PDB entry 6G1D | X-ray diffraction, 1.99 A resolution | chains B and A of the 4 polymer chains in the assembly

[Chain B]
Molecule: Hydrogen peroxide-inducible genes activator
From: Corynebacterium glutamicum
UniProtKB: A0A2H5I9R9 (A0A2H5I9R9_CORGT); residue numbers follow UniProt; this construct covers 1-61, 63-327
Sequence (329 residues; row label = number of the first residue in the row; note: 1 number in that range is skipped by the numbering (no residue carries it; nothing is unmodelled there); numbers below 1 keep their minus sign (Ser-1 is residue -1)):
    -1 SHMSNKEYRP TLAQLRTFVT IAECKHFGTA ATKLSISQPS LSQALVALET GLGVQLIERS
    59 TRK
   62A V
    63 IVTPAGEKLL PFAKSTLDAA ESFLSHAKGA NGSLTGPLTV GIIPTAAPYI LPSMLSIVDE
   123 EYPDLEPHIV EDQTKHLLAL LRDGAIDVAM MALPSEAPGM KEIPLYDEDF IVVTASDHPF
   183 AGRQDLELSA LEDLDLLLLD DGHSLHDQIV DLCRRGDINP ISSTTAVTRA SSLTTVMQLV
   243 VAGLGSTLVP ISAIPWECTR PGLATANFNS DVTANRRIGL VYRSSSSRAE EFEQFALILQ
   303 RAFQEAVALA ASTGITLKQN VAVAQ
Disordered / not traced: -1 to 3, 58-59, 221-227, 326-327
Construct notes: expression tag (-1 to 0); engineered mutation Ser206 (Cys in A0A2H5I9R9)
Reported in the primary citation:
  - binding site for sulfate ion: Thr107, His205, Ser206
  - mutagenesis - T107V, C206S: abolished catalytic activity
  - mutagenesis - T136V, H205A, R278Q: decreased catalytic activity
  - mutagenesis - C215S: unchanged catalytic activity
  - catalytic residues: Thr107, Thr136
  - catalytic residues: Arg278 (proposed by the authors, not directly observed)

[Chain A]
Molecule: Hydrogen peroxide-inducible genes activator
From: Corynebacterium glutamicum
UniProtKB: A0A2H5I9R9 (A0A2H5I9R9_CORGT); residue numbers follow UniProt; this construct covers 1-327
Sequence (329 residues; numbered -1 to 327; the number before each row is that of its first residue; numbers below 1 keep their minus sign (Ser-1 is residue -1)):
    -1 SHMSNKEYRP TLAQLRTFVT IAECKHFGTA ATKLSISQPS LSQALVALET GLGVQLIERS
    59 TRKVIVTPAG EKLLPFAKST LDAAESFLSH AKGANGSLTG PLTVGIIPTA APYILPSMLS
   119 IVDEEYPDLE PHIVEDQTKH LLALLRDGAI DVAMMALPSE APGMKEIPLY DEDFIVVTAS
   179 DHPFAGRQDL ELSALEDLDL LLLDDGHSLH DQIVDLCRRG DINPISSTTA VTRASSLTTV
   239 MQLVVAGLGS TLVPISAIPW ECTRPGLATA NFNSDVTANR RIGLVYRSSS SRAEEFEQFA
   299 LILQRAFQEA VALAASTGIT LKQNVAVAQ
Disordered / not traced: -1 to 2, 223-227, 323-327
Construct notes: expression tag (-1 to 0); engineered mutation Ser206 (Cys in A0A2H5I9R9)
Bound ions: Na+ near Glu123 (its only coordinating residue here)
Residues lining bound ligands: formyl group (FOR): Pro166, Leu167, Tyr168, Arg279
Reported in the primary citation:
  - binding site for sulfate ion: Thr107, His205, Ser206
  - contacts within the chain: Thr107-Arg278 (hydrogen bond), Ser206-Arg278 (water-mediated contact)
  - mutagenesis - T107V, C206S: abolished catalytic activity
  - mutagenesis - T136V, H205A, R278Q: decreased catalytic activity
  - mutagenesis - C215S: unchanged catalytic activity
  - catalytic residues: Thr107, Thr136
  - catalytic residues: Arg278 (proposed by the authors, not directly observed)

[How chain B and chain A interact]
Residue-residue contacts (67; chain B residue first):
  Tyr6(B) with Leu86(A)
  Arg7(B) with Arg14(A); Glu83(A), salt bridge
  Pro8(B) with Leu10(A); Phe85(A), hydrophobic
  Leu10(B) with Pro8(A); Leu10(A), hydrophobic
  Leu13(B) with Phe85(A), hydrophobic
  Arg14(B) with Arg7(A)
  Leu50(B) with Phe85(A), hydrophobic; Leu86(A), hydrophobic; Ala89(A), hydrophobic
  Val52(B) with Ala89(A)
  Val64(B) with Ser289(A), hydrogen bond (backbone-side chain)
  Thr65(B) with Ser289(A)
  Pro66(B) with Ser289(A)
  Ala67(B) with Ala92(A); Asn93(A)
  Glu69(B) with Ser288(A), hydrogen bond; Ser289(A), hydrogen bond; Arg290(A)
  Lys70(B) with Ala92(A), hydrogen bond (side chain-backbone); Gly94(A), hydrogen bond (side chain-backbone); Thr97(A); Arg290(A); Glu293(A), salt bridge
  Leu71(B) with Phe85(A); His88(A); Ala89(A); Ala92(A), hydrophobic
  Phe74(B) with Ser84(A); Phe85(A), hydrophobic; His88(A); Pro99(A), hydrophobic
  Ala75(B) with Phe85(A)
  Thr78(B) with Thr78(A); Ala81(A), hydrogen bond (side chain-backbone); Ala82(A)
  Ala81(B) with Ser77(A); Thr78(A), hydrogen bond (backbone-side chain)
  Ala82(B) with Thr78(A)
  Glu83(B) with Arg7(A), salt bridge
  Ser84(B) with Phe74(A)
  Phe85(B) with Pro8(A), hydrophobic; Leu13(A), hydrophobic; Leu50(A), hydrophobic; Leu71(A), hydrophobic; Phe74(A), hydrophobic; Ala75(A)
  Leu86(B) with Tyr6(A); Arg7(A)
  His88(B) with Lys70(A), hydrogen bond (backbone-side chain); Leu71(A); Phe74(A)
  Ala89(B) with Leu50(A), hydrophobic; Leu71(A)
  Lys90(B) with Gly49(A), hydrogen bond (side chain-backbone); Leu50(A), hydrogen bond (side chain-backbone)
  Lys137(B) with Lys137(A); His138(A)
  Leu142(B) with Arg144(A); Asp145(A)
  Asp145(B) with Leu142(A); Asp145(A); Ala147(A)
  Ala147(B) with Asp145(A)
  Ser289(B) with Phe74(A)
Interface residues without a listed pair, chain B (37 interface residues in all): Thr9, Phe16, Leu46, Gly51, Ser77
Interface residues without a listed pair, chain A (41 interface residues in all): Thr9, Leu46, Val52, Ser95

[In short]
Chain B and chain A form an interface of 37 and 41 residues respectively, with 10 hydrogen bonds and 3 salt
bridges. Among the polar pairs are Arg7(B)-Glu83(A), Lys70(B)-Glu293(A) and Val64(B)-Ser289(A). From the
paper: catalytic residues Thr107(B), Thr136(B) and Thr107(A) among others; T136V, H205A and R278Q of chain B
reduce catalytic activity; 12 substitutions were tested in all.
Chain B and chain A are both Hydrogen peroxide-inducible genes activator (Corynebacterium glutamicum); the
structure, Corynebacterium glutamicum OxyR C206 mutant, was determined by X-ray diffraction together with 6G1B
and 6G4R from the same study.
